7TKN - chains T and V of the 27 polymer chains in the assembly; structure by electron microscopy, 7.10 A resolution (low resolution: residue-level contacts below are approximate; hydrogen-bond / salt-bridge calls are withheld).

# Chain T
Protein: ATP synthase subunit a
From: Saccharomyces cerevisiae
UniProt: P00854 (ATP6_YEAST); residues 1-249 here correspond to UniProt positions 11-259 (UniProt number = residue number + 10)
Amino-acid sequence (249 residues; row label = number of the first residue in the row):
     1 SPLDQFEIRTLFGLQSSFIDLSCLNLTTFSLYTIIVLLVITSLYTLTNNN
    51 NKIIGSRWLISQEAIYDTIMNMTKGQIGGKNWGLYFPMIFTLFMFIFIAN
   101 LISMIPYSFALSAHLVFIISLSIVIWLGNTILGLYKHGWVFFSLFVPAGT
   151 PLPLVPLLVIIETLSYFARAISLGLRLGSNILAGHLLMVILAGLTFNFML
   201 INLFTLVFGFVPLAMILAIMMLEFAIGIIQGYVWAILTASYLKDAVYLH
Unresolved in the structure: 1-25

# Chain V
Protein: ATP synthase subunit d
From: Saccharomyces cerevisiae
UniProt: P30902 (ATP7_YEAST); residues 1-173 here correspond to UniProt positions 2-174 (UniProt number = residue number + 1)
Amino-acid sequence (173 residues; numbered 1 to 173; the number before each row is that of its first residue):
     1 SLAKSAANKLDWAKVISSLRITGSTATQLSSFKKRNDEARRQLLELQSQP
    51 TEVDFSHYRSVLKNTSVIDKIESYVKQYKPVKIDASKQLQVIESFEKHAM
   101 TNAKETESLVSKELKDLQSTLDNIQSARPFDELTVDDLTKIKPEIDAKVE
   151 EMVKKGKWDVPGYKDRFGNLNVM
Unresolved in the structure: 1-2

# Interface between chain T and chain V
Pairs across the interface (9; chain T residue first):
  Asn-50(T) / Thr-134(V)
  Asn-51(T) / Leu-133(V)
  Ala-64(T) / Leu-170(V)
  Thr-68(T) / Met-173(V)
  Asn-71(T) / Met-173(V)
  Met-72(T) / Met-173(V)
  Lys-80(T) / Lys-155(V)
  Lys-80(T) / Gly-156(V)
  Gly-83(T) / Gly-156(V)
Also at the interface, not in a pair above, chain T (12 interface residues in all): Lys-52, Ile-53, Asp-67, Leu-84
Also at the interface, not in a pair above, chain V (8 interface residues in all): Val-135, Asn-171

# Overview
The interface between chain T and chain V involves 12 residues on one side and 8 on the other.
Here chain T is ATP synthase subunit a and chain V is ATP synthase subunit d, both from Saccharomyces
cerevisiae. Entry 7TKN (Yeast ATP synthase State 3binding(c) with 10 mM ATP backbone model) was determined by
electron microscopy, deposited together with 7TJS, 7TJT, 7TJU, 7TJV, 7TJW, 7TJX and 30 further entries.
